Entry 6ACK (electron microscopy, 4.50 A resolution (low resolution: residue-level contacts below are approximate; hydrogen-bond / salt-bridge calls are withheld)); this record covers chains B and C of the 4 polymer chains in the assembly.

[Chain B (and C)]
Molecule: Spike glycoprotein
From: Human SARS coronavirus
Notes: chain C of this document is another copy of the same molecule, construct and numbering; everything in this record applies to it too
UniProt: P59594 (SPIKE_CVHSA); residue numbers follow UniProt; this construct covers 1-1196
Amino-acid sequence (1203 residues; numbered 1 to 1203; the number before each row is that of its first residue):
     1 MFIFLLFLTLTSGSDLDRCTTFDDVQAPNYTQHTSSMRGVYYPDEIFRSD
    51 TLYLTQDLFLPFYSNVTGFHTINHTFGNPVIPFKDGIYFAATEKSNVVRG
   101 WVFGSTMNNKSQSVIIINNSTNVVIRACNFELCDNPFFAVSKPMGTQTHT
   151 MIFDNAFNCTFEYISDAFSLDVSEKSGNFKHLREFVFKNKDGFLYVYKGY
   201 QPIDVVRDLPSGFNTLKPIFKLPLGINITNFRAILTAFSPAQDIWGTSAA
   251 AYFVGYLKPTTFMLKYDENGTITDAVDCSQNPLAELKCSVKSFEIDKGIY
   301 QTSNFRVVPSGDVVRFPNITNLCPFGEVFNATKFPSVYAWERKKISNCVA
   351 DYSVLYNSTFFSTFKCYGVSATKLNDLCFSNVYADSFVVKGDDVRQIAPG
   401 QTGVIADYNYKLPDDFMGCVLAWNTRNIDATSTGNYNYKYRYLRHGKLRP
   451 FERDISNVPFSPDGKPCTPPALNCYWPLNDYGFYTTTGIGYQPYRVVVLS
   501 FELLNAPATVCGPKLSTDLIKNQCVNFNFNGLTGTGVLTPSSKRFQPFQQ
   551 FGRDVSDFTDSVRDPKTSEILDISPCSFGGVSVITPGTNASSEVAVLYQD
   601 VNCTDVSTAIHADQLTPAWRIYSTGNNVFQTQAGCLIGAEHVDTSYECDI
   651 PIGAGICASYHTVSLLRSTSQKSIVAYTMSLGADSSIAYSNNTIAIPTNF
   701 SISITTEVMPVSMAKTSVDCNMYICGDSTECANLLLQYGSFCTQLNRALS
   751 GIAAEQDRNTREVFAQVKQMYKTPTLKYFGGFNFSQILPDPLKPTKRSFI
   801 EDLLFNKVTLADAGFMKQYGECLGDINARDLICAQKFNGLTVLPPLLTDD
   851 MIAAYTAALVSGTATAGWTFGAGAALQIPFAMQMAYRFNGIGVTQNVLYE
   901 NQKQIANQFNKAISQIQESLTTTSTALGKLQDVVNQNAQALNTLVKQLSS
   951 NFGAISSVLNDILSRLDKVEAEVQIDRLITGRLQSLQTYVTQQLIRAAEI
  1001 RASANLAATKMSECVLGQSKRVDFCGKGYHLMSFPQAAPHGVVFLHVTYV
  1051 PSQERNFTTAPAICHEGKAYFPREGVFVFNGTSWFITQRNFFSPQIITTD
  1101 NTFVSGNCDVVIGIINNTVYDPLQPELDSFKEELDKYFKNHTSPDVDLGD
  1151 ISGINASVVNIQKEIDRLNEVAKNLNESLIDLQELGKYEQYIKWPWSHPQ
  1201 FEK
Disordered / not traced: 1-17, 240-243, 661-673, 812-831, 1120-1203 (chain C: 1-17, 240-243, 319-322, 513-516, 661-673, 812-831, 1120-1203)
Disulfides: Cys128-Cys159, Cys278-Cys288, Cys323-Cys348, Cys366-Cys419, Cys378-Cys511, Cys467-Cys474, Cys524-Cys576, Cys603-Cys635, Cys648-Cys657, Cys720-Cys742, Cys725-Cys731, Cys1014-Cys1025, Cys1064-Cys1108
Sequence notes: expression tag (1197-1203)
UniProt features mapped onto this chain:
  - region: Ser798 to Tyr819 (Fusion peptide 1), Lys817 to Phe837 (Fusion peptide 2), Asp1145 to Glu1184 (Heptad repeat 2)
  - site (Cleavage): Arg667, Ser668, Arg797, Ser798
  - glycosylation (N-linked (GlcNAc...) asparagine): Asn29, Asn65, Asn73, Asn109, Asn118, Asn119, Asn158, Asn227, Asn269, Asn318, Asn330, Asn357, Asn589, Asn602, Asn691, Asn699, Asn783, Asn1056, Asn1080, Asn1116 and 3 more in UniProt
  - natural variant: Ser49 (S49L: In strain: Isolate GZ50), Gly77 (G77D: In strain: Isolate BJ01, Isolate BJ02 and 7 more), Asn78 (N78D: In strain: Isolate GD03), Asn118 (N118S: In strain: Isolate Shanghai LY), Ala139 (A139V: In strain: Isolate GD03), Met144 (M144L: In strain: Isolate BJ03), Gln147 (Q147R: In strain: Isolate GD03), Phe193 (F193S: In strain: Isolate Shanghai LY), Asn227 (N227K: In strain: Isolate SZ3), Ser239 (S239L: In strain: Isolate GD01 and Isolate SZ3), Ile244 (I244T: In strain: Isolate BJ01, Isolate BJ02 and 8 more), Thr261 (T261K: In strain: Isolate SZ3), 31 further natural variant entries in UniProt
  - mutagenesis: Cys323 (C323A: No effect on human ACE2 binding in vitro), Cys348 (C348A: Complete loss of human ACE2 binding in vitro), Glu452 (E452A: 90% loss of human ACE2 binding in vitro), Asp454 (D454A: Complete loss of human ACE2 binding in vitro), Asp463 (D463A: Partial loss of human ACE2 binding in vitro), Cys467 (C467A: Complete loss of human ACE2 binding in vitro), Cys474 (C474A: Complete loss of human ACE2 binding in vitro), Asp480 (D480A: No effect on human ACE2 binding in vitro), Arg667 (R667S: 40% loss of cell-cell fusion), Lys672 (K672S: No effect on cell-cell fusion), Arg797 (R797N: Complete loss of trypsin-induced membrane fusion)
Reported in the primary citation:
  - mutagenesis - R667A: decreased binding to Angiotensin-converting enzyme 2 (proposed by the authors, not directly observed)

[Interface between chain B and chain C]
Pairs across the interface - 119 pairs, chain B then chain C:
  Tyr42(B) - Phe548(C)
  Glu45(B) - Gln549(C)
  Glu45(B) - Gln550(C)
  Ile46(B) - Gln549(C)
  Ile46(B) - Phe551(C)
  Phe47(B) - Phe545(C)
  Phe47(B) - Gln549(C)
  Phe47(B) - Phe551(C)
  Phe47(B) - Gly552(C)
  Phe47(B) - Arg553(C)
  Arg48(B) - Arg553(C)
  Ser49(B) - Asp554(C)
  Asp50(B) - Val555(C)
  Asn269(B) - Arg544(C)
  Thr271(B) - Gln546(C)
  Gln401(B) - Lys968(C)
  Asp719(B) - Asn304(C)
  Asn721(B) - Asn304(C)
  Asn721(B) - Arg306(C)
  Gln737(B) - Asn951(C)
  Tyr738(B) - Ser950(C)
  Tyr738(B) - Asn951(C)
  Tyr738(B) - Phe952(C)
  Tyr738(B) - Gly953(C)
  Gly739(B) - Ser950(C)
  Phe741(B) - Gln947(C)
  Phe741(B) - Phe952(C)
  Gln744(B) - Thr943(C)
  Gln744(B) - Gln947(C)
  Arg747(B) - Gln939(C)
  Arg747(B) - Thr943(C)
  Arg758(B) - Lys929(C)
  Lys768(B) - Gly682(C)
  Lys768(B) - Ala683(C)
  Lys768(B) - Lys1027(C)
  Gln769(B) - Ala683(C)
  Gln769(B) - Ser685(C)
  Met770(B) - Leu681(C)
  Met770(B) - Gly682(C)
  Met770(B) - Ala683(C)
  Met770(B) - Asp684(C)
  Met770(B) - Ser685(C)
  Tyr771(B) - Ser685(C)
  Tyr771(B) - Ile687(C)
  Lys772(B) - Ser686(C)
  Lys772(B) - Ile687(C)
  Pro774(B) - Ile687(C)
  Pro774(B) - Tyr689(C)
  Ile832(B) - Gln632(C)
  Cys833(B) - Val601(C)
  Cys833(B) - Gln632(C)
  Ala834(B) - Asp600(C)
  Gln835(B) - Ile573(C)
  Gln835(B) - Pro575(C)
  Gln835(B) - Cys576(C)
  Gln835(B) - Ser577(C)
  Gln835(B) - Phe578(C)
  Lys836(B) - Phe578(C)
  Phe837(B) - Phe558(C)
  Phe837(B) - Thr559(C)
  Phe837(B) - Ser574(C)
  Phe837(B) - Pro575(C)
  Asn838(B) - Phe558(C)
  Leu843(B) - Gln599(C)
  Pro844(B) - Ala633(C)
  Pro844(B) - Gly653(C)
  Pro844(B) - Ala654(C)
  Leu846(B) - Pro651(C)
  Leu846(B) - Gly653(C)
  Leu846(B) - Ala654(C)
  Leu846(B) - Gly655(C)
  Thr848(B) - Ala654(C)
  Thr848(B) - Gly655(C)
  Met851(B) - Leu681(C)
  Tyr855(B) - Met679(C)
  Tyr855(B) - Leu681(C)
  Thr865(B) - Tyr689(C)
  Ala866(B) - Tyr689(C)
  Trp868(B) - Tyr1029(C)
  Trp868(B) - Arg1089(C)
  Thr869(B) - Tyr1029(C)
  Thr869(B) - Arg1089(C)
  Gly871(B) - Asp1023(C)
  Ala872(B) - Asp1023(C)
  Ala872(B) - Lys1027(C)
  Ala872(B) - Gly1028(C)
  Ala872(B) - Tyr1029(C)
  Ala872(B) - Pro1051(C)
  Leu876(B) - Ile694(C)
  Leu876(B) - Ala695(C)
  Leu876(B) - Pro697(C)
  Gln877(B) - Thr693(C)
  Gln877(B) - Ile694(C)
  Gln877(B) - Ala695(C)
  Ile878(B) - Ile694(C)
  Pro879(B) - Ser690(C)
  Pro879(B) - Asn691(C)
  Met882(B) - Pro1061(C)
  Tyr886(B) - Val1076(C)
  Tyr886(B) - Arg1089(C)
  Asn889(B) - Glu1074(C)
  Asn889(B) - Gly1075(C)
  Thr894(B) - Glu1074(C)
  Thr894(B) - Phe1103(C)
  Gln895(B) - Phe1071(C)
  Gln895(B) - Pro1072(C)
  Gln895(B) - Glu1074(C)
  Asn896(B) - Phe1071(C)
  Asn896(B) - Phe1103(C)
  Asn896(B) - Ser1105(C)
  Tyr899(B) - Val1110(C)
  Asn960(B) - Thr533(C)
  Gln984(B) - Gln984(C)
  Gln987(B) - Thr988(C)
  Thr1009(B) - Arg1021(C)
  Ser1012(B) - Val1022(C)
  Glu1013(B) - Arg1021(C)
  Glu1013(B) - Val1022(C)
  Arg1021(B) - Arg1021(C)
Other interface residues (no listed pair), chain B (79 interface residues in all): Lys217, Gly270, Pro399, Gly400, Met722, Asp727, Ser740, Arg761, Phe779, Pro845, Leu847, Ser861, Gly862, Glu900, Val945, Thr991, Leu994
Other interface residues (no listed pair), chain C (83 interface residues in all): Ser556, Asp557, Ser561, Ile696, Thr991, Ile995, Tyr1049, Glu1054, Asn1090

[In short]
79 residues of chain B face 83 of chain C across their interface. Curated annotation (UniProt) lists 11
mutagenesis sites on chain B. The paper reports that R667A of chain B reduces binding to
Angiotensin-converting enzyme 2.
Both chains are Spike glycoprotein (Human SARS coronavirus). Entry 6ACK (Trypsin-cleaved and low pH-treated
SARS-CoV spike glycoprotein and ACE2 complex, ACE2-bound conformation 3) was determined by electron microscopy
together with 6ACC, 6ACD, 6ACG and 6ACJ from the same study.
